PDB entry 6UV7 | X-ray diffraction, 2.27 A resolution | chain A

== Chain A ==
Protein: Alr1298 protein
Organism: Nostoc sp. (strain PCC 7120 / SAG 25.82 / UTEX 2576)
UniProt: Q8YXB7 (Q8YXB7_NOSS1); residue numbers follow UniProt; this construct covers 1-167
Amino-acid sequence (187 residues; numbered -19 to 167; the number before each row is that of its first residue; numbers below 1 keep their minus sign (Mse-19 is residue -19)):
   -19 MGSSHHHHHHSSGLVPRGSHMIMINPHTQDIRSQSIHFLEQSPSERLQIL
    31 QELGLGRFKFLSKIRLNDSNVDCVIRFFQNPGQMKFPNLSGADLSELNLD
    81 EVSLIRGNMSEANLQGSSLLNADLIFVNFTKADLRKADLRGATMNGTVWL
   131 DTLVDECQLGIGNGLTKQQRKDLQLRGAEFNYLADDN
Unresolved in the structure: -19 to 9, 162-167
Construct notes: initiating methionine (-19); expression tag (-18 to 0); conflict Mse89 (Leu in Q8YXB7), Mse124 (Leu in Q8YXB7), Glu159 (Lys in Q8YXB7)
Modified residues: Mse-19, Mse1, Mse3, Mse89, Mse124 (selenomethionine); Mse64 (selenomethionine; parent Met)

== Summary ==
Chain A is Alr1298 protein (Nostoc sp. (strain PCC 7120 / SAG 25.82 / UTEX 2576)); the structure, Crystal
structure of alr1298, a pentapeptide repeat protein from Nostoc Pcc 7120, was determined by X-ray diffraction
(same publication as 6OMX).
